PDB entry 5X0Y | electron microscopy, 4.69 A resolution (low resolution: residue-level contacts below are approximate; hydrogen-bond / salt-bridge calls are withheld) | chains A and I of the 11 polymer chains in the assembly

== Chain A ==
Molecule: Histone H3.2
Source organism: Xenopus laevis
Reference sequence: P84233 (H32_XENLA); residues 1-135 here correspond to UniProt positions 2-136 (UniProt number = residue number + 1)
Amino-acid sequence (135 residues; each row starts with the number of its first residue):
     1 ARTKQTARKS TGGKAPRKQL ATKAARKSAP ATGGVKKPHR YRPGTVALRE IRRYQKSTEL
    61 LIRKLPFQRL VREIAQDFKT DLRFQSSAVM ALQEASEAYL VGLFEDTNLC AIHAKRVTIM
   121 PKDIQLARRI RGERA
Not modelled in the structure: 1-36, 135
Swiss-Prot annotation at these positions:
  - modified residue: Arg2 (Asymmetric dimethylarginine), Thr3 (Phosphothreonine), Lys4 (Allysine), Gln5 (5-glutamyl dopamine), Thr6 (Phosphothreonine), Arg8 (Citrulline), Lys9 (N6,N6,N6-trimethyllysine), Ser10 (ADP-ribosylserine), Thr11 (Phosphothreonine), Lys14 (N6-(2-hydroxyisobutyryl)lysine), Arg17 (Asymmetric dimethylarginine), Lys18 (N6-(2-hydroxyisobutyryl)lysine), Lys23 (N6-(2-hydroxyisobutyryl)lysine), Arg26 (Citrulline), Lys27 (N6,N6,N6-trimethyllysine), Ser28 (ADP-ribosylserine), Lys36 (N6,N6,N6-trimethyllysine), Lys37 (N6-methyllysine), Tyr41 (Phosphotyrosine), Lys56 (N6,N6,N6-trimethyllysine) and 8 more in UniProt
  - lipidation: Cys110 (S-palmitoyl cysteine)

== Chain I ==
Molecule: 167-nt DNA strand
Sequence (167 nucleotides; numbered 1 to 167; the number before each row is that of its first residue):
     1 ATCGAGAATC CCGGTGCCGA GGCCGCTCAA TTGGTCGTAG ACAGCTCTAG CACCGCTTAA
    61 ACGCACGTAC GCGCTGTCCC CCGCGTTTTA ACCGCCAAGG GGATTACTCC CTAGTCTCCA
   121 GGCACGTGTC AGATATATAC ATCCGATAGC TTGTCGAGAA GTACGAT
Not modelled in the structure: 1, 148-167

== Chain A / chain I interface ==
Residue-residue contacts (23; chain A residue first):
  His39(A) - DA7(I)
  His39(A) - DC84(I)
  Arg40(A) - DG83(I)
  Arg40(A) - DC84(I)
  Tyr41(A) - DA7(I)
  Tyr41(A) - DA8(I)
  Tyr41(A) - DG83(I)
  Tyr41(A) - DC84(I)
  Pro43(A) - DG83(I)
  Gly44(A) - DC82(I)
  Gly44(A) - DG83(I)
  Thr45(A) - DG83(I)
  Val46(A) - DG83(I)
  Val46(A) - DC84(I)
  Ala47(A) - DG83(I)
  Arg49(A) - DA8(I)
  Arg49(A) - DT9(I)
  Lys56(A) - DC10(I)
  Lys64(A) - DC92(I)
  Leu65(A) - DA91(I)
  Leu65(A) - DC92(I)
  Pro66(A) - DA91(I)
  Arg69(A) - DA91(I)
Other interface residues (no listed pair), chain A (16 interface residues in all): Arg42, Arg63
Other interface residues (no listed pair), chain I (11 interface residues in all): DG6, DG85

== In short ==
16 residues of chain A and 11 residues of chain I are in contact.
Here chain A is Histone H3.2 (Xenopus laevis) and chain I is a 167-nt DNA strand. Entry 5X0Y (Complex of
Snf2-Nucleosome complex with Snf2 bound to SHL2 of the nucleosome) was determined by electron microscopy
together with 5X0X from the same study.
